5OY7 - chains E and g of the 34 polymer chains in the assembly; structure by X-ray diffraction, 5.77 A resolution (low resolution: residue-level contacts below are approximate; hydrogen-bond / salt-bridge calls are withheld).

Chain E:
Protein: Histone H3
Source organism: Xenopus laevis
Reference sequence: Q92133 (Q92133_XENLA); residues 1-135 here correspond to UniProt positions 2-136 (UniProt number = residue number + 1)
Chain sequence (135 residues; numbered 1 to 135; the number before each row is that of its first residue):
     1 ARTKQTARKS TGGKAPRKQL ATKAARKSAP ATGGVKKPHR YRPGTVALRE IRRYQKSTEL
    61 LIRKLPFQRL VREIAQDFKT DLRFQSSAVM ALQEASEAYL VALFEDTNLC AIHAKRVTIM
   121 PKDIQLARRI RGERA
Not modelled in the structure: 1-38
Sequence notes: conflict Ala102 (Gly103 in Q92133), Ala111 (Gly112 in Q92133)

Chain g:
Molecule: 634-nt DNA strand
Source organism: synthetic construct
Sequence (634 nucleotides; numbered -2 to 628 plus 3 insertion-coded residues; the number before each row is that of its first residue; numbers below 1 keep their minus sign (DG-2 is residue -2)):
    -2 GATATCCCCT GGAGAATCCC GGTGCCGAGG CCGCTCAATT GGTCGTAGAC AGCTCTAGCA
    58 CCGCTTAAAC GCACGTACGC GCTGTCCCCC GCGTTTTAAC CGCCAAGGGG ATTACTCCCT
   118 AGTCTCCAGG CACGTGTCAG ATATATACAT CCTGTGCAGT ACTCCCTGGA GAATCCC
  174A G
   175 GTGCCGAGGC CGCTCAATTG GTCGTAGACA GCTCTAGCAC CGCTTAAACG CACGTACGCG
   235 CTGTCCCCCG CGTTTTAACC GCCAAGGGGA TTACTCCCTA GTCTCCAGGC ACGTGTCAGA
   295 TATATACATC CTGTGCAGTA CTCCCTGGAG AATCCCGG
  332A T
   333 GCCGAGGCCG CTCAATTGGT CGTAGACAGC TCTAGCACCG CTTAAACGCA CGTACGCGCT
   393 GTCCCCCGCG TTTTAACCGC CAAGGGGATT ACTCCCTAGT CTCCAGGCAC GTGTCAGATA
   453 TATACATCCT GTGCAGTACT CCCTGGAGAA TCCC
  486A G
   487 GTGCCGAGGC CGCTCAATTG GTCGTAGACA GCTCTAGCAC CGCTTAAACG CACGTACGCG
   547 CTGTCCCCCG CGTTTTAACC GCCAAGGGGA TTACTCCCTA GTCTCCAGGC ACGTGTCAGA
   607 TATATACATC CTGTGCGATA TC
Not modelled in the structure: -2 to 3, 174A, 332A, 486A, 623-628

Interface between chain E and chain g:
Pairs across the interface - 26 pairs, chain E then chain g:
  His39(E) - DA323(g)
  His39(E) - DC401(g)
  Arg40(E) - DG400(g)
  Arg40(E) - DC401(g)
  Tyr41(E) - DG400(g)
  Tyr41(E) - DC401(g)
  Pro43(E) - DC399(g)
  Pro43(E) - DG400(g)
  Gly44(E) - DC399(g)
  Gly44(E) - DG400(g)
  Thr45(E) - DG400(g)
  Val46(E) - DG400(g)
  Val46(E) - DC401(g)
  Ala47(E) - DG400(g)
  Arg49(E) - DA325(g)
  Arg49(E) - DA326(g)
  Arg63(E) - DA408(g)
  Arg63(E) - DC409(g)
  Lys64(E) - DC409(g)
  Leu65(E) - DA408(g)
  Leu65(E) - DC409(g)
  Pro66(E) - DA408(g)
  Arg69(E) - DA408(g)
  Asp81(E) - DG418(g)
  Arg83(E) - DG417(g)
  Arg83(E) - DG418(g)
Other interface residues (no listed pair), chain E (17 interface residues in all): Arg42
Other interface residues (no listed pair), chain g (12 interface residues in all): DG322, DG324

Summary:
Chain E and chain g form an interface of 17 and 12 residues respectively.
Here chain E is Histone H3 (Xenopus laevis) and chain g is a 634-nt DNA strand (synthetic construct). Entry
5OY7 (Structure of the 4_601_157 tetranucleosome (P1 form)) was determined by X-ray diffraction together with
5OXV from the same study.
